PDB entry 6O6R | electron microscopy, 3.20 A resolution | chains A and D of the 4 polymer chains in the assembly

== Chain A (and D) ==
Molecule: Transient receptor potential cation channel subfamily M member 8
Organism: Parus major
Notes: chain D of this document is another copy of the same molecule, construct and numbering; everything in this record applies to it too
Sequence (1098 residues; each row starts with the number of its first residue; numbers below 1 keep their minus sign (Gly-3 is residue -3)):
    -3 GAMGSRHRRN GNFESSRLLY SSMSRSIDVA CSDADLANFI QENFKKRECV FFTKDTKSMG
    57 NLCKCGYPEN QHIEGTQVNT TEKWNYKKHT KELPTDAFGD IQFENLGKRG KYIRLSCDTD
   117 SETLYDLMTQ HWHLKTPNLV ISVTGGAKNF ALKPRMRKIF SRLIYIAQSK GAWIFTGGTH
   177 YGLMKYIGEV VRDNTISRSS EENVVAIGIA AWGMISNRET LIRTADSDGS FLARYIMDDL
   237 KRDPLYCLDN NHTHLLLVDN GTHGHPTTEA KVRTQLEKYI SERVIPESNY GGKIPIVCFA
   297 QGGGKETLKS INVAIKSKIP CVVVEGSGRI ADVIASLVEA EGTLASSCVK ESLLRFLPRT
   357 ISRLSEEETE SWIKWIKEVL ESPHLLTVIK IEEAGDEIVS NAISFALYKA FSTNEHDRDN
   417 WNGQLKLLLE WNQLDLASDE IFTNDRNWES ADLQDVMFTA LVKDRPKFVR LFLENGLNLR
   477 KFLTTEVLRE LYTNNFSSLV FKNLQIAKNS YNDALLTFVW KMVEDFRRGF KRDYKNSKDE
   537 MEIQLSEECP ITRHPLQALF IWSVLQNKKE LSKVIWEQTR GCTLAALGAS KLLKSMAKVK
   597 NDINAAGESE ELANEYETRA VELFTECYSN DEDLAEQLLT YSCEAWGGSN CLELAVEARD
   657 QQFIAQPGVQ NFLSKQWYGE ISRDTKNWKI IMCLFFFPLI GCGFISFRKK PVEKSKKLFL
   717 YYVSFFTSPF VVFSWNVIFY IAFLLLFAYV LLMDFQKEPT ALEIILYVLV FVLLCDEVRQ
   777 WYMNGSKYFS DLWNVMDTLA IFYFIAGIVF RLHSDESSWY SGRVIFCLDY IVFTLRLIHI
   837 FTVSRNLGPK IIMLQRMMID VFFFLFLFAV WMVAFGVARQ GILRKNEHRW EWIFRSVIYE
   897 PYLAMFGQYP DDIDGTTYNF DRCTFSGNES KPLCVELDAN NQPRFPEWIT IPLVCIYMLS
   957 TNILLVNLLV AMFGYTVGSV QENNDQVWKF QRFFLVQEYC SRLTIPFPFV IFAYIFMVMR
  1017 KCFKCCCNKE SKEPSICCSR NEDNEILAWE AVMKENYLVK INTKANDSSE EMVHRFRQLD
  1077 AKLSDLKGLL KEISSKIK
Not modelled in the structure: -3 to 103, 113-118, 194-198, 207-239, 254-262, 526-548, 705-714, 903-940, 975-978, 1010-1039
Small-molecule neighbours:
  - 3-sn-phosphatidylethanolamine / cholesterol hemisuccinate, molecule 1: Ser670, Trp673, Asn683, Ile687, Phe691, Phe726, Phe729, Ser730, Val733, Ile734, Ile737, Leu741, Tyr826, Phe837, Ser840, Arg841, Leu843, Arg988, Val992
  - 3-sn-phosphatidylethanolamine / cholesterol hemisuccinate, molecule 2: Phe859, Phe862, Val866, Val869
  - LQ7 (N-(3-aminopropyl)-2-[(3-methylphenyl)methoxy]-N-[(thiophen-2-yl)methyl]benzamide): Phe729, Asn732, Val733, Tyr736, Leu769, Glu773, Asn790, Asp793, Ile797, Phe829, Arg832, His835, Ile836, Tyr995, Arg998

== How chain A and chain D interact ==
Contacting residue pairs (140; chain A residue first):
  Asn440(A) with Asn145(D), hydrogen bond (side chain-backbone); Arg325(D)
  Asp441(A) with Leu353(D); Pro354(D); Arg355(D); Thr356(D); Arg359(D), salt bridge
  Arg442(A) with Arg355(D)
  Asn443(A) with Arg359(D)
  Trp444(A) with Asn145(D), hydrogen bond (backbone-side chain)
  Ser446(A) with Asn145(D)
  Glu470(A) with Leu148(D), hydrogen bond (backbone-backbone); Pro150(D)
  Asn471(A) with Ala147(D)
  Tyr624(A) with Ile599(D), hydrophobic; Asn600(D), hydrogen bond (backbone-side chain)
  Ser625(A) with Asn600(D)
  Asn626(A) with Ser193(D); Asn600(D)
  Glu628(A) with Asp598(D); Ile599(D), hydrogen bond (side chain-backbone); Asn600(D)
  Pro663(A) with Ile599(D)
  Asn667(A) with Ile599(D)
  Arg679(A) with Lys596(D), hydrogen bond (side chain-backbone)
  Asp680(A) with Ile502(D); Ser506(D), hydrogen bond (backbone-side chain); Tyr507(D), hydrogen bond; Val595(D); Lys596(D), hydrogen bond (side chain-backbone); Asn597(D)
  Leu747(A) with Val873(D), hydrophobic
  Leu748(A) with Val873(D); Gln876(D); Gly877(D); Asn882(D); Arg885(D); Ile889(D), hydrophobic
  Met749(A) with Glu883(D); Arg885(D), hydrogen bond; Trp886(D); Ile889(D), hydrophobic; Phe890(D), hydrophobic
  Asp750(A) with Glu883(D)
  Phe751(A) with Glu883(D)
  Gln752(A) with Glu883(D)
  Trp789(A) with Leu955(D), hydrophobic; Asn958(D); Ile959(D), hydrophobic
  Met792(A) with Leu955(D), hydrophobic
  Tyr799(A) with Ile945(D); Pro948(D)
  Phe806(A) with Trp944(D), hydrophobic
  Tyr816(A) with Ile878(D), hydrogen bond (side chain-backbone); Arg880(D)
  Arg819(A) with Gly877(D), hydrogen bond (side chain-backbone); Asn882(D)
  Val820(A) with Ile878(D), hydrophobic; Ile945(D), hydrophobic
  Ile821(A) with Trp944(D), hydrophobic
  Cys823(A) with Ala874(D); Gly877(D); Ile878(D), hydrophobic
  Leu824(A) with Ile878(D), hydrophobic; Ile945(D); Leu949(D), hydrophobic
  Tyr826(A) with Ala870(D); Val873(D), hydrophobic
  Ile827(A) with Trp867(D); Ala874(D), hydrophobic; Ile952(D), hydrophobic
  Val828(A) with Ile952(D), hydrophobic
  Thr830(A) with Val866(D); Ala870(D)
  Leu831(A) with Trp867(D); Leu955(D), hydrophobic; Ser956(D); Ile959(D), hydrophobic
  Ile834(A) with Leu863(D), hydrophobic; Val866(D), hydrophobic; Trp867(D), hydrophobic; Ile959(D), hydrophobic
  His835(A) with Ile959(D)
  Phe837(A) with Phe859(D); Leu863(D), hydrophobic
  Thr838(A) with Leu863(D); Asn963(D), hydrogen bond
  Arg841(A) with Ile855(D), hydrogen bond (side chain-backbone); Asp856(D), salt bridge; Phe859(D)
  Asn842(A) with Val966(D)
  Lys846(A) with Gly970(D); Val973(D)
  Met849(A) with Phe969(D); Gly970(D); Val973(D), hydrophobic
  Leu850(A) with Val962(D), hydrophobic; Val966(D), hydrophobic
  Met853(A) with Val962(D); Leu965(D), hydrophobic; Val966(D), hydrophobic; Phe969(D), hydrophobic
  Met854(A) with Asn958(D), hydrogen bond (backbone-side chain); Ile959(D), hydrophobic; Val962(D), hydrophobic
  Val857(A) with Asn958(D); Leu961(D), hydrophobic
  Phe858(A) with Met954(D); Leu955(D), hydrophobic; Asn958(D)
  Leu861(A) with Met954(D)
  Tyr895(A) with Thr946(D); Val950(D), hydrophobic
  Tyr898(A) with Val950(D), hydrophobic; Met954(D)
  Met968(A) with Leu965(D), hydrophobic; Phe969(D)
  Phe969(A) with Phe969(D), hydrophobic
  Tyr971(A) with Phe969(D); Thr972(D)
  Trp1045(A) with Ile192(D)
  Val1048(A) with Asp189(D)
  Glu1051(A) with Arg153(D), salt bridge
  Glu1066(A) with Glu1067(D)
  Met1068(A) with Met1068(D), hydrophobic; Phe1072(D), hydrophobic
  Arg1071(A) with Phe1072(D)
  Lys1078(A) with Asp1076(D), salt bridge; Leu1079(D)
  Leu1079(A) with Leu1079(D), hydrophobic
  Asp1081(A) with Lys1083(D)
  Leu1082(A) with Leu1086(D), hydrophobic
  Leu1085(A) with Leu1086(D)
  Leu1086(A) with Leu1086(D), hydrophobic
  Glu1088(A) with Ser1090(D)
  Ile1089(A) with Ile1089(D), hydrophobic; Ser1090(D); Ile1093(D), hydrophobic
  Lys1092(A) with Ser1090(D), hydrogen bond (side chain-backbone); Ile1093(D)
Other interface residues (no listed pair), chain A (88 interface residues in all): Thr439, Glu445, Thr681, Lys682, Ala744, Tyr745, Leu788, Ser817, Pro845, Ala865, Ile894, Phe902, Leu964, Ala967, Ala1044, Met1049, Ile1093
Other interface residues (no listed pair), chain D (88 interface residues in all): Phe146, Lys149, Lys594, Phe862, Phe871, Leu879, Val893, Phe941, Glu943, Ile947, Tyr953, Thr957, Leu1082, Lys1087, Lys1094

== Summary ==
Chain A and chain D each contribute 88 residues to their interface; the contacts include 16 hydrogen bonds and
4 salt bridges. Among the polar pairs are Asp441(A)-Arg359(D), Arg841(A)-Asp856(D) and Glu1051(A)-Arg153(D).
Bound to chain A: 3-sn-phosphatidylethanolamine / cholesterol hemisuccinate and compound LQ7.
Both chains are Transient receptor potential cation channel subfamily M member 8 (Parus major). Entry 6O6R
(Structure of the TRPM8 cold receptor by single particle electron cryo-microscopy, AMTB-bound state) was
determined by electron microscopy, deposited together with 6O6A, 6O72 and 6O77.
